PDB entry 1OFE | X-ray diffraction, 2.45 A resolution | chain A

== Chain A ==
Molecule: Ferredoxin-dependent glutamate synthase 2
Source organism: Synechocystis sp
Notes: EC 1.4.7.1
Reference sequence: P55038 (GLTS_SYNY3); residues 1-1520 here correspond to UniProt positions 37-1556 (UniProt number = residue number + 36)
Chain sequence (1520 residues; row label = number of the first residue in the row):
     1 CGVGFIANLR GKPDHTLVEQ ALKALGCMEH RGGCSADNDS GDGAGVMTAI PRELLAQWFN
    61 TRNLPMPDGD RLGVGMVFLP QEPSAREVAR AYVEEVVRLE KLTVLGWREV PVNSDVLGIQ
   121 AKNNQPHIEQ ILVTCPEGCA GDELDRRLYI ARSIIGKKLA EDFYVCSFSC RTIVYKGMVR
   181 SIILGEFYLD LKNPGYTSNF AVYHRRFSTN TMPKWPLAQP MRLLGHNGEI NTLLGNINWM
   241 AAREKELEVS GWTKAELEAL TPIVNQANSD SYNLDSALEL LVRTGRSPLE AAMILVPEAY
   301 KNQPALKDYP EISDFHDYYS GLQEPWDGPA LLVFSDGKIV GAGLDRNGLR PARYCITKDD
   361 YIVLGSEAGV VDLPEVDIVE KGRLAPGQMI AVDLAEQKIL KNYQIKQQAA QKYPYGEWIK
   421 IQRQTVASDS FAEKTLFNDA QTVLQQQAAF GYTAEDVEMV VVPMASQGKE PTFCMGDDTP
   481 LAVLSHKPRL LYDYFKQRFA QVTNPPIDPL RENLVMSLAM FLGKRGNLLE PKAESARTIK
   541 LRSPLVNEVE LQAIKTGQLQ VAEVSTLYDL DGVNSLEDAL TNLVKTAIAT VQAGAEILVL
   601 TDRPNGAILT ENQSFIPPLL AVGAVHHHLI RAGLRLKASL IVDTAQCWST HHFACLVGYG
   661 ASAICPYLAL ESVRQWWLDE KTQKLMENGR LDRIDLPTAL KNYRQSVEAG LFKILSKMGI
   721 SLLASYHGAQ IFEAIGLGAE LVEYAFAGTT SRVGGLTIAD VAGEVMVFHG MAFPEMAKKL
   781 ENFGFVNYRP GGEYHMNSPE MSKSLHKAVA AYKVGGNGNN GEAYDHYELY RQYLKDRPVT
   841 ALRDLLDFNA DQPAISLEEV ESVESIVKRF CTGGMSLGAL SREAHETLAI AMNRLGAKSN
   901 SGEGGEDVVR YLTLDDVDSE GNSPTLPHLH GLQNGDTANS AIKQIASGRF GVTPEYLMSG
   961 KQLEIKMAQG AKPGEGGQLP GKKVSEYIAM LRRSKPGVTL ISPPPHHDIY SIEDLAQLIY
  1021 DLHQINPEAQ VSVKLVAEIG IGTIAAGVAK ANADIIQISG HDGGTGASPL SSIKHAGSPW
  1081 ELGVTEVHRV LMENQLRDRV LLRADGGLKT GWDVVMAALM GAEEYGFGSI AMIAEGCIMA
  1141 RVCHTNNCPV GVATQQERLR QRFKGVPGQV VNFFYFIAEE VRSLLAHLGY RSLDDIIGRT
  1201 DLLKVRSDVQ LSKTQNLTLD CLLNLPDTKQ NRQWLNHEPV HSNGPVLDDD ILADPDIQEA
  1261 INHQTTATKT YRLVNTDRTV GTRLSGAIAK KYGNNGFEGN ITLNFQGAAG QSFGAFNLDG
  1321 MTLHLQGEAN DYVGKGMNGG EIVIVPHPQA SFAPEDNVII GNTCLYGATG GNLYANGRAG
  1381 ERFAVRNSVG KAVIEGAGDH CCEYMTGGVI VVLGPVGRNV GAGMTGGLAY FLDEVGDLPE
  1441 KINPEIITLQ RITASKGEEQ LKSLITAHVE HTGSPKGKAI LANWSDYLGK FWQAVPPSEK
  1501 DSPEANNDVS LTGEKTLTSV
Disordered / not traced: 570-573, 692-693, 774-777, 813-824, 1508-1520
Covalent attachments: 5-oxo-L-norleucine (ONL) linked to Cys1
Construct notes: conflict Asp578 (Thr614 in P55038), Thr581 (Asp617 in P55038), Asn1507 (Gly1543 in P55038)
Ion coordination: 3Fe-4S cluster Fe: Cys1137, Ile1138, Cys1143, Cys1148
Ligand contacts:
  - 2-oxoglutaric acid (AKG): Ser876, Ala879, Glu903, Lys966, Gln969, Lys972, Gly977, Gln978, Leu979, Arg992, Thr1065, Gly1066, Ala1067
  - 3Fe-4S cluster (F3S): Met475, Met1132, Cys1137, Ile1138, Met1139, Ala1140, Arg1141, Val1142, Cys1143, Cys1148, Pro1149, Val1152, Ala1153
  - FMN (flavin mononucleotide): Gly873, Gly874, Met875, Ser876, Ala879, Leu880, Gly902, Glu903, Gln944, Glu964, Lys966, Gln969, Lys1034, Ser1059, Asp1062, Gly1063, Gly1064, Thr1065, Gly1066, Asp1105, Gly1106, Gly1107, Leu1108, Phe1127, Gly1128, Ser1129, Ile1130, Met1132
  - 5-oxo-L-norleucine (ONL): Arg206, Phe207, Gln219, His226, Asn227, Gly228, Glu229, Asp270, Ser271, Glu1013
Swiss-Prot annotation at these positions:
  - active site: Cys1 (For GATase activity)
  - binding site ([3Fe-4S] cluster): Cys1137, Cys1143, Cys1148

== In short ==
Chain A binds flavin mononucleotide, 3Fe-4S cluster and 2-oxoglutaric acid. Covalently linked
5-oxo-L-norleucine: at Cys1. Cys1137, Ile1138, Cys1143 and Cys1148 coordinate a 3Fe-4S cluster Fe ion. Curated
annotation (UniProt) lists active-site residue Cys1 and 3 [3Fe-4S] cluster-binding residues.
Chain A is Ferredoxin-dependent glutamate synthase 2 (Synechocystis sp); the structure, Glutamate Synthase
from Synechocystis sp in complex with 2-Oxoglutarate and L-DON at 2.45 Angstrom resolution, was determined by
X-ray diffraction.
